PDB entry 6JDG | X-ray diffraction, 2.39 A resolution | chains A and C of the 7 polymer chains in the assembly

[Chain A (and C)]
Molecule: Single-stranded DNA-binding protein
From: Pseudomonas aeruginosa PAO1
Notes: chain C of this document is another copy of the same molecule, construct and numbering; everything in this record applies to it too
UniProt: P40947 (SSB_PSEAE); residue numbers follow UniProt; this construct covers 1-115
Amino-acid sequence (121 residues; each row starts with the number of its first residue):
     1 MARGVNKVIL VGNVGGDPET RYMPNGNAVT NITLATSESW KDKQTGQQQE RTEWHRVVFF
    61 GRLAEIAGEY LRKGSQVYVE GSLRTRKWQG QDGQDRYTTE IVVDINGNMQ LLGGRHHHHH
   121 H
Unresolved in the structure: 1-2, 39-48, 114-121 (chain C: 1-2, 40-49, 91-94, 114-121)
Construct notes: expression tag (116-121)
From the paper describing this entry:
  - binding site for the 20-nt DNA strand: Arg3, Asn13, Glu19, Arg21, Thr33, Ser37, Glu50, Thr52, Trp54, Arg56, Arg62, Lys73, Tyr97, Asn106
  - binding site for the 20-nt DNA strand: Arg3, Lys7, Asn13, Gly15, Thr33, Thr52, Trp54, Tyr70, Arg86, Trp88, Asn106
  - binding site for the 20-nt DNA strand: Arg3, Gly15, Thr33, Thr52, Trp54

[How chain A and chain C interact]
Pairs across the interface (14; chain A residue first):
  Arg3(A) with Met109(C); Gln110(C), hydrogen bond; Leu111(C)
  Gly4(A) with Gln110(C)
  Val5(A) with Tyr78(C); Gln110(C)
  Lys7(A) with Glu80(C), salt bridge
  Tyr78(A) with Val5(C)
  Glu80(A) with Lys7(C), salt bridge; Glu80(C)
  Gln110(A) with Arg3(C), hydrogen bond; Gly4(C); Val5(C)
  Leu111(A) with Arg3(C)
Interface residues without a listed pair, chain C (11 interface residues in all): Ile9, Asn108

[Summary]
8 residues of chain A and 11 residues of chain C are in contact, with 2 hydrogen bonds and 2 salt bridges.
Among the polar pairs are Lys7(A)-Glu80(C) and Arg3(A)-Gln110(C). From the paper: a binding site for the 20-nt
DNA strand at Arg3(A), Asn13(A) and Glu19(A) among others.
Both chains are Single-stranded DNA-binding protein (Pseudomonas aeruginosa PAO1). Entry 6JDG (Complexed
crystal structure of PaSSB with ssDNA dT20 at 2.39 angstrom resolution) was determined by X-ray diffraction.
